PDB entry 7LS6 | electron microscopy, 3.17 A resolution | chains B and C of the 15 polymer chains in the assembly

== Chain B ==
Protein: Proteasome subunit alpha type-2
Organism: Saccharomyces cerevisiae (strain ATCC 204508 / S288c)
Notes: EC 3.4.25.1
Reference sequence: P23639 (PSA2_YEAST); residues 1-250 here = UniProt positions 1-250
Amino-acid sequence (250 residues; numbered 1 to 250; the number before each row is that of its first residue):
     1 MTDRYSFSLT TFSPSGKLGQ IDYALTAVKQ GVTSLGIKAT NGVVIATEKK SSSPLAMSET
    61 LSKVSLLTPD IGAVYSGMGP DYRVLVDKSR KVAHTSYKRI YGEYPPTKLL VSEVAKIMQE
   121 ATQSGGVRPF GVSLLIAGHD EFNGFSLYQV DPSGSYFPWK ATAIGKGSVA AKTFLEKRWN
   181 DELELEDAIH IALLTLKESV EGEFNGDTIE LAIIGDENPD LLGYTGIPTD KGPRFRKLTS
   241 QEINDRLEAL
Unresolved in the structure: 1-2, 250
Swiss-Prot annotation at these positions:
  - cross-link: Lys108 (Glycyl lysine isopeptide (Lys-Gly) (interchain with G-Cter in ubiquitin))

== Chain C ==
Protein: Proteasome subunit alpha type-3
Organism: Saccharomyces cerevisiae (strain ATCC 204508 / S288c)
Notes: EC 3.4.25.1
Reference sequence: P23638 (PSA3_YEAST); residue numbers follow UniProt; this construct covers 1-258
Amino-acid sequence (258 residues; each row starts with the number of its first residue):
     1 MGSRRYDSRT TIFSPEGRLY QVEYALESIS HAGTAIGIMA SDGIVLAAER KVTSTLLEQD
    61 TSTEKLYKLN DKIAVAVAGL TADAEILINT ARIHAQNYLK TYNEDIPVEI LVRRLSDIKQ
   121 GYTQHGGLRP FGVSFIYAGY DDRYGYQLYT SNPSGNYTGW KAISVGANTS AAQTLLQMDY
   181 KDDMKVDDAI ELALKTLSKT TDSSALTYDR LEFATIRKGA NDGEVYQKIF KPQEIKDILV
   241 KTGITKKDED EEADEDMK
Unresolved in the structure: 1-5, 219-223, 245-258
Swiss-Prot annotation at these positions:
  - cross-link (Glycyl lysine isopeptide (Lys-Gly)): Lys100 (interchain with G-Cter in ubiquitin), Lys199 (interchain with G-Cter in ubiquitin), Lys231 (interchain with G-Cter in ubiquitin)

== Chain B / chain C interface ==
Pairs across the interface (58; chain B residue first):
  Tyr5(B) - His125(C)
  Ser6(B) - Gly127(C)
  Phe7(B) - Arg9(C)
  Phe7(B) - Thr11(C)
  Phe7(B) - Gly126(C)
  Ser8(B) - Gly126(C)  hydrogen bond (backbone-backbone)
  Thr10(B) - Arg129(C)
  Thr11(B) - Ser8(C)
  Thr11(B) - Gln21(C)
  Phe12(B) - Gln21(C)  hydrogen bond (backbone-side chain)
  Phe12(B) - Tyr24(C)
  Phe12(B) - Ala25(C)  hydrophobic
  Phe12(B) - Ser28(C)
  Phe12(B) - Pro130(C)
  Ser13(B) - Tyr24(C)
  Pro14(B) - Tyr24(C)
  Ser15(B) - Glu27(C)
  Ser15(B) - His31(C)
  Gly16(B) - Tyr24(C)
  Gly16(B) - Ser28(C)  hydrogen bond (backbone-side chain)
  Lys17(B) - His31(C)
  Leu18(B) - Leu80(C)  hydrophobic
  Leu18(B) - Arg129(C)
  Lys38(B) - Glu58(C)  salt bridge
  Gln119(B) - Ala82(C)
  Gln119(B) - Asp83(C)  hydrogen bond
  Gln119(B) - Arg129(C)
  Thr122(B) - Arg129(C)  hydrogen bond
  Gln123(B) - Asp83(C)
  Gln123(B) - Tyr122(C)
  Gln123(B) - Gly127(C)
  Gln123(B) - Leu128(C)
  Gln123(B) - Arg129(C)
  Gln123(B) - Phe131(C)
  Ser124(B) - Gly127(C)
  Gly125(B) - Gly127(C)
  Ser153(B) - Ala82(C)
  Gly154(B) - Ala82(C)
  Ser155(B) - Thr81(C)
  Ser155(B) - Ala82(C)
  Tyr156(B) - Glu85(C)  hydrogen bond
  Phe157(B) - Glu64(C)
  Pro158(B) - Leu57(C)
  Pro158(B) - Glu58(C)  hydrogen bond (backbone-backbone)
  Pro158(B) - Thr61(C)
  Pro158(B) - Ser62(C)
  Trp159(B) - Ser54(C)
  Trp159(B) - Leu56(C)
  Trp159(B) - Leu57(C)
  Lys160(B) - Thr55(C)  hydrogen bond (side chain-backbone)
  Lys160(B) - Leu56(C)  hydrogen bond (backbone-backbone)
  Lys160(B) - Leu57(C)
  Lys160(B) - Glu58(C)
  Ala161(B) - Leu56(C)
  Lys172(B) - Leu56(C)
  Glu176(B) - Thr55(C)
  Glu176(B) - Leu56(C)
  Trp179(B) - Leu56(C)  hydrophobic
Interface residues without a listed pair, chain B (33 interface residues in all): Lys116, Leu175
Interface residues without a listed pair, chain C (35 interface residues in all): Asp7, Val52, Ile86, Asn89, Gly132

== Summary ==
Chain B and chain C form an interface of 33 and 35 residues respectively; the contacts include 9 hydrogen
bonds and 1 salt bridge. Polar contacts include Lys38(B)-Glu58(C), Phe12(B)-Gln21(C) and Gly16(B)-Ser28(C).
Here chain B is Proteasome subunit alpha type-2 and chain C is Proteasome subunit alpha type-3, both from
Saccharomyces cerevisiae (strain ATCC 204508 / S288c). Entry 7LS6 (Cryo-EM structure of Pre-15S proteasome
core particle assembly intermediate purified from Pre3-1 proteasome mutant (G34D)) was determined by electron
microscopy together with 7LS5 and 7LSX from the same study.
